4X4C - chains D and E of the 6 polymer chains in the assembly; structure by X-ray diffraction, 2.80 A resolution.

# Chain D
Molecule: Regulatory protein
Source organism: Enterobacter sp. RFL1396
Reference sequence: Q8GGH0 (Q8GGH0_9ENTR); numbering as in UniProt (aligned over 1-79)
Chain sequence (82 residues; numbered -2 to 79; the number before each row is that of its first residue; numbers below 1 keep their minus sign (Gly-2 is residue -2)):
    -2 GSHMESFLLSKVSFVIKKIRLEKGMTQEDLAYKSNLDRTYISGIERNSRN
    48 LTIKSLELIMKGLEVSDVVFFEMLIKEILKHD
Unresolved in the structure: -2 to 1, 78-79
Sequence notes: expression tag (-2 to 0)
What the authors report for this chain:
  - conformationally variable residues (order/disorder transition): Met57

# Chain E
Molecule: 35-nt DNA strand
Notes: fragment: Operator DNA
Sequence (35 nucleotides; each row starts with the number of its first residue):
     1 ATGTGACTTATAGTCCGTGTGATTATAGTCAACAT

# Chain D / chain E interface
Contacting residue pairs - 13 pairs, chain D then chain E:
  Leu33(D) - DT29(E)  phosphate contact
  Asp34(D) - DC30(E)  phosphate contact
  Thr36(D) - DC30(E)  base contact
  Thr36(D) - DA31(E)  base contact
  Tyr37(D) - DG28(E)  hydrogen bond to the phosphate
  Tyr37(D) - DT29(E)  base contact
  Arg46(D) - DG28(E)  hydrogen bond to the base
  Arg46(D) - DT29(E)  base contact
  Asn47(D) - DA27(E)  hydrogen bond to the phosphate
  Leu48(D) - DG28(E)  phosphate contact
  Thr49(D) - DA27(E)  phosphate contact
  Thr49(D) - DG28(E)  hydrogen bond to the phosphate
  Ser52(D) - DG28(E)  hydrogen bond to the phosphate
Also at the interface, not in a pair above, chain E (6 interface residues in all): DA32

# In short
9 residues of chain D face 6 of chain E across their interface, with 5 hydrogen bonds. Among the polar pairs
are Arg46(D)-DG28(E), Tyr37(D)-DG28(E) and Asn47(D)-DA27(E). From the paper: conformational variability at
Met57(D).
Chain D is Regulatory protein (Enterobacter sp. RFL1396) and chain E is a 35-nt DNA strand; the structure,
RADIATION DAMAGE TO THE NUCLEOPROTEIN COMPLEX C.Esp1396I: DOSE (DWD) 6.2 MGy, was determined by X-ray
diffraction, deposited together with 4X4B, 4X4D, 4X4E, 4X4F, 4X4G, 4X4H and 4X4I.
